Entry 5KND (X-ray diffraction, 2.89 A resolution); this record covers chains A and D of the 8 polymer chains in the assembly.

# Chain A
Protein: V-type sodium ATPase catalytic subunit A
Organism: Enterococcus hirae ATCC 9790
Notes: EC 3.6.3.15
Reference sequence: Q08636 (NTPA_ENTHA); residue numbers follow UniProt; this construct covers 1-593
Sequence (600 residues; numbered -6 to 593; the number before each row is that of its first residue; numbers below 1 keep their minus sign (Gly-6 is residue -6)):
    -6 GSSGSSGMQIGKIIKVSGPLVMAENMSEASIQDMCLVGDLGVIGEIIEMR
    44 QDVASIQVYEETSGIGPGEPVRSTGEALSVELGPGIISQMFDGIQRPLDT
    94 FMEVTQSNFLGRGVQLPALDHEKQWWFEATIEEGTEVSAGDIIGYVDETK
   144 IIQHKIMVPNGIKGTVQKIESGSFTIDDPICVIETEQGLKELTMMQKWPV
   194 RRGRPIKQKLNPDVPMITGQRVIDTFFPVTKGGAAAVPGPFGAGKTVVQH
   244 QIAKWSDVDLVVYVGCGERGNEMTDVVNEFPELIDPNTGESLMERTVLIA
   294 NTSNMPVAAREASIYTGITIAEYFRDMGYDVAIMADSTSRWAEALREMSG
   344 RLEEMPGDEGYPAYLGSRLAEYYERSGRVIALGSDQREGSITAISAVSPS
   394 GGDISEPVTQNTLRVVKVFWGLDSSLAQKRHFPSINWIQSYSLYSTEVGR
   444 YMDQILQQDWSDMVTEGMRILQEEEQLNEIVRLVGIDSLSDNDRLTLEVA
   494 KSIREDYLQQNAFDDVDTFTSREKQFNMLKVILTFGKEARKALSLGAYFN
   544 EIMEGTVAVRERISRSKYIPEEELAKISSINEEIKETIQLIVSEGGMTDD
Disordered / not traced: -6 to 0, 587-593
Construct notes: expression tag (-6 to 0)
Curated features (UniProtKB/Swiss-Prot):
  - binding site (ATP): Gly232 to Thr239

# Chain D
Protein: V-type sodium ATPase subunit B
Organism: Enterococcus hirae ATCC 9790
Reference sequence: Q08637 (NTPB_ENTHA); residue numbers follow UniProt; this construct covers 1-458
Sequence (465 residues; row label = number of the first residue in the row; numbers below 1 keep their minus sign (Gly-6 is residue -6)):
    -6 GSSGSSGMIKEYRTIKEVVGPLMAVEKVSGVKYEELIEVRMQNGEIRRGQ
    44 VLEVQEDKAMVQIFEGTSGINLKNSSVRFLGHPLQLGVSEDMIGRVFDGL
    94 GRPKDNGPEILPEKYLDINGEVINPIARDYPDEFIQTGISAIDHLNTLVR
   144 GQKLPVFSGSGLPHKELAAQIARQATVLDSSDDFAVVFAAIGITFEEAEF
   194 FMEDFRQTGAIDRSVMFMNLANDPAIERIATPRMALTAAEYLAYEKGMHV
   244 LVIMTDMTNYAEALREISAARREVPGRRGYPGYLYTNLATLFERAGRIRG
   294 LKGSVTQIPILTMPEDDKTHPIPDLTGYITEGQIILTRELYKSGIQPPID
   344 VLPSLSRLKDKGTGAGKTREDHAATMNQLFAAYAQGKQAKELAVVLGESA
   394 LSDIDKIYAKFAERFENEYVNQGFYTNRTITETLDLGWELLAMLPRTELK
   444 RIKDDLLDKYLPEGK
Disordered / not traced: -6 to 3, 456-458
Construct notes: expression tag (-6 to 0)

# Chain A / chain D interface
Contacting residue pairs - 96 pairs, chain A then chain D:
  Ile7(A) - Gln48(D)
  Ile7(A) - Glu49(D)  hydrogen bond (backbone-backbone)
  Lys8(A) - Glu46(D)  salt bridge
  Lys8(A) - Val47(D)
  Val9(A) - Tyr26(D)  hydrophobic
  Val9(A) - Glu46(D)
  Val9(A) - Val47(D)  hydrogen bond (backbone-backbone)
  Ser10(A) - Glu46(D)
  Ser10(A) - Arg264(D)
  Gly11(A) - Tyr26(D)
  Glu54(A) - Asn112(D)
  Thr55(A) - Tyr26(D)
  Ser56(A) - Tyr26(D)
  Ser56(A) - Glu27(D)  hydrogen bond
  Gly57(A) - Lys25(D)
  Gly57(A) - Tyr26(D)  hydrogen bond (backbone-backbone)
  Ile58(A) - Lys25(D)
  Ile58(A) - Tyr26(D)  hydrogen bond (backbone-backbone)
  Gly59(A) - Val24(D)
  Gly59(A) - Lys25(D)
  Pro60(A) - Val24(D)
  Pro60(A) - Val47(D)
  Pro60(A) - Gln48(D)
  Glu62(A) - Lys25(D)  salt bridge
  Leu91(A) - Asn117(D)  hydrogen bond (backbone-side chain)
  Leu91(A) - Pro118(D)  hydrophobic
  Leu91(A) - Ile119(D)
  Asp92(A) - Ile119(D)
  Phe94(A) - Asn117(D)
  Met95(A) - Asn117(D)
  Met95(A) - Ile119(D)  hydrophobic
  Met95(A) - Ala120(D)  hydrophobic
  Asn101(A) - Ile116(D)
  Asn101(A) - Asn117(D)  hydrogen bond (backbone-backbone)
  Asn101(A) - Ala120(D)
  Asn101(A) - Ile291(D)
  Phe102(A) - Glu114(D)
  Phe102(A) - Val115(D)
  Leu103(A) - Val115(D)  hydrogen bond (backbone-backbone)
  Leu103(A) - Asn117(D)
  Gly104(A) - Glu114(D)
  Arg105(A) - Gly113(D)
  Phe234(A) - Leu348(D)  hydrophobic
  Phe234(A) - Arg350(D)
  Phe234(A) - Lys352(D)
  Gly260(A) - Tyr278(D)
  Arg262(A) - Gly320(D)  hydrogen bond (side chain-backbone)
  Arg262(A) - Tyr321(D)  hydrogen bond (side chain-backbone)
  Arg262(A) - Ile322(D)
  Arg262(A) - Thr323(D)  hydrogen bond (side chain-backbone)
  Arg262(A) - Arg350(D)
  Gly263(A) - Arg121(D)
  Gly263(A) - Lys146(D)
  Gly263(A) - Glu286(D)  hydrogen bond (backbone-side chain)
  Asn264(A) - Pro124(D)
  Asn264(A) - Gly144(D)
  Asn264(A) - Glu324(D)
  Asn264(A) - Leu351(D)
  Glu265(A) - Arg350(D)  salt bridge
  Thr267(A) - Arg121(D)
  Asp268(A) - Tyr123(D)
  Asp268(A) - Lys354(D)  salt bridge
  Val270(A) - Pro118(D)
  Val270(A) - Ile119(D)  hydrophobic
  Asn271(A) - Tyr123(D)  hydrogen bond
  Asn271(A) - Arg292(D)
  Ser296(A) - Tyr278(D)
  Ser296(A) - Ala282(D)
  Ser296(A) - Glu286(D)  hydrogen bond
  Ser296(A) - Ile322(D)
  Asn297(A) - Val115(D)
  Asn297(A) - Ala282(D)
  Asn297(A) - Glu286(D)
  Met298(A) - Val115(D)  hydrophobic
  Met298(A) - Pro118(D)  hydrophobic
  Arg303(A) - Tyr278(D)
  Arg303(A) - Thr279(D)  hydrogen bond
  Arg333(A) - Tyr321(D)  hydrogen bond (side chain-backbone)
  Glu336(A) - Tyr278(D)
  Glu336(A) - Leu318(D)
  Glu336(A) - Tyr321(D)
  Arg339(A) - Arg270(D)
  Glu340(A) - Gly275(D)
  Glu340(A) - Tyr276(D)
  Glu340(A) - Tyr278(D)
  Glu340(A) - Thr279(D)  hydrogen bond
  Gly343(A) - Val267(D)
  Arg344(A) - Gly275(D)
  Arg344(A) - Tyr276(D)
  Glu346(A) - Glu266(D)
  Glu346(A) - Val267(D)  hydrogen bond (side chain-backbone)
  Glu352(A) - Arg270(D)
  Ser393(A) - Asp317(D)  hydrogen bond
  Ser393(A) - Tyr321(D)  hydrogen bond (backbone-side chain)
  Gln421(A) - Arg444(D)
  Arg423(A) - Arg444(D)
Other interface residues (no listed pair), chain A (53 interface residues in all): Pro12, Met83, Thr295, Val300, Gly353, Pro392
Other interface residues (no listed pair), chain D (54 interface residues in all): Pro76, Asp122, Gln145, Arg265, Thr283, Leu294, Ser349

# Summary
53 residues of chain A and 54 residues of chain D are in contact, with 20 hydrogen bonds and 4 salt bridges.
Polar contacts include Lys8(A)-Glu46(D), Glu62(A)-Lys25(D) and Glu265(A)-Arg350(D). From UniProt: 8
ATP-binding residues on chain A.
Here chain A is V-type sodium ATPase catalytic subunit A and chain D is V-type sodium ATPase subunit B, both
from Enterococcus hirae ATCC 9790. Entry 5KND (Crystal structure of the Pi-bound V1 complex) was determined by
X-ray diffraction (same publication as 5KNB and 5KNC).
